4NAQ - chains A and B; structure by X-ray diffraction, 2.10 A resolution.

== Chain A ==
Protein: Aminopeptidase N
From: Sus scrofa
Notes: EC 3.4.11.2
UniProtKB: P15145 (AMPN_PIG); residue numbers follow UniProt; this construct covers 64-963
Chain sequence (907 residues; each row starts with the number of its first residue):
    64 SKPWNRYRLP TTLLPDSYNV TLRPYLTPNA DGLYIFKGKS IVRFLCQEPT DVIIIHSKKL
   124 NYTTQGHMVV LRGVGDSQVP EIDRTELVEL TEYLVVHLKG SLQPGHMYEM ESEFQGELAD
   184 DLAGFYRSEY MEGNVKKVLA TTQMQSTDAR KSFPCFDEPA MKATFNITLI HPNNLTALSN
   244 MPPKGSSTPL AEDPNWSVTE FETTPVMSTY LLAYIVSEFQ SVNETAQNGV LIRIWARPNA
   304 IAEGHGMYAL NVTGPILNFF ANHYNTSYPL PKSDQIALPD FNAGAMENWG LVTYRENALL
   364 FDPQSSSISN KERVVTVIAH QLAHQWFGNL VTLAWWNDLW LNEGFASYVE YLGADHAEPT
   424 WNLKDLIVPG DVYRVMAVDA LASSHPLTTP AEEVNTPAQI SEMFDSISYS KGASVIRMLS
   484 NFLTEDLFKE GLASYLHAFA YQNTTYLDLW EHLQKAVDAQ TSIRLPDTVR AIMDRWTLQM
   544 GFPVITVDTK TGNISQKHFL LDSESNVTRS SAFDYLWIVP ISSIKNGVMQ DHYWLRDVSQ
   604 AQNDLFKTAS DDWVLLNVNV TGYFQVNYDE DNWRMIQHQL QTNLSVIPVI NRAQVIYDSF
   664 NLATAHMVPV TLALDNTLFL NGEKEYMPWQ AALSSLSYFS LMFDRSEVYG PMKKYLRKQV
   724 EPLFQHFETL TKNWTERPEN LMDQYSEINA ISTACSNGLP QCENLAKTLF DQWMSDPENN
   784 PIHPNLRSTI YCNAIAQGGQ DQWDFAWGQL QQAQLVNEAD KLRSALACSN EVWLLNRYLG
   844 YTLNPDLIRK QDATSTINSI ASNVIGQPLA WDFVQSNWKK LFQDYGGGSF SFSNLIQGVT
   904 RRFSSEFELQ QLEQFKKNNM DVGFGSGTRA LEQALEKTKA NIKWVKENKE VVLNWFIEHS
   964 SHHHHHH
Unresolved in the structure: 965-970
Sequence notes: conflict Phe107 (Leu in P15145), Gln384 (Glu in P15145); expression tag (964-970)
Disulfide bonds: Cys758-Cys765, Cys795-Cys831
Covalently attached groups: N-acetylglucosamine (NAG) linked to Asn82, Asn124, Asn229, Asn237, Asn314, Asn328, Asn506, Asn556, Asn622, Asn646
Metal / ion sites: Zn2+: His383, His387, Glu406
Swiss-Prot annotation at these positions:
  - binding site (substrate): Gly347 to Asn351
  - binding site (Zn(2+)): His383, His387, Glu406
  - site: Tyr472 (Transition state stabilizer)
  - modified residue: Tyr171 (Sulfotyrosine)
  - glycosylation (N-linked (GlcNAc...) asparagine): Asn82, Asn124, Asn229, Asn237, Asn258, Asn286, Asn314, Asn328, Asn506, Asn556, Asn569, Asn622, Asn646, Asn736
From the paper describing this entry:
  - specificity-determining residues: Met349
  - catalytic residues: Ala348, Tyr472
  - binding site for poly A peptide (chain B): Gln208, Ala348, Met349, Glu350, Glu406
  - mutagenesis - E350Q, Y472F: decreased catalytic activity

== Chain B ==
Protein: poly A peptide
Chain sequence (7 residues; each row starts with the number of its first residue):
     1 AAAAAAA

== Chain A / chain B interface ==
Pairs across the interface (27):
  Gln208(A) with Ala1(B), hydrogen bond (side chain-backbone)
  Ala346(A) with Ala2(B)
  Ala348(A) with Ala1(B); Ala2(B), hydrogen bond (backbone-backbone)
  Met349(A) with Ala1(B), hydrogen bond (side chain-backbone)
  Glu350(A) with Ala1(B), hydrogen bond (side chain-backbone)
  Thr379(A) with Ala4(B)
  Val380(A) with Ala3(B)
  His383(A) with Ala2(B), hydrogen bond (side chain-backbone); Ala3(B); Ala4(B)
  Gln384(A) with Ala2(B), hydrogen bond (side chain-backbone); Ala3(B), hydrogen bond (side chain-backbone)
  Glu406(A) with Ala1(B), hydrogen bond (side chain-backbone)
  Ser410(A) with Ala3(B)
  Glu413(A) with Ala3(B); Ala4(B), hydrogen bond (side chain-backbone); Ala5(B)
  Tyr414(A) with Ala5(B)
  Pro432(A) with Ala7(B), hydrophobic
  Gly433(A) with Ala5(B); Ala6(B); Ala7(B)
  Asp434(A) with Ala5(B)
  Arg437(A) with Ala6(B), hydrogen bond (side chain-backbone)
  Tyr472(A) with Ala1(B), hydrogen bond (side chain-backbone); Ala3(B), hydrophobic
Other interface residues (no listed pair), chain A (22 interface residues in all): Phe467, Ser473, Tyr689, Gln693
The authors on this interface:
  - pairs named by the authors: Gln208(A)-Ala1(B) (hydrogen bond), Met349(A)-Ala1(B) (hydrophobic contact), Glu350(A)-Ala1(B) (hydrogen bond), Glu406(A)-Ala1(B) (hydrogen bond)
  - interface residues, chain A: Ala348(A), Tyr472(A)

== Summary ==
22 residues of chain A face 7 of chain B across their interface; the contacts include 11 hydrogen bonds. Among
the polar pairs are Gln208(A)-Ala1(B), Met349(A)-Ala1(B) and Glu350(A)-Ala1(B). The authors report hydrogen
bonds between Gln208(A) and Ala1(B), Glu350(A) and Ala1(B) and Glu406(A) and Ala1(B); a hydrophobic contact
between Met349(A) and Ala1(B). The paper reports catalytic residues Ala348(A) and Tyr472(A); E350Q and Y472F
of chain A reduce catalytic activity.
Chain A is Aminopeptidase N (Sus scrofa) and chain B is poly A peptide; the structure, Crystal structure of
porcine aminopeptidase-N complexed with poly-alanine, was determined by X-ray diffraction, deposited together
with 4NZ8, 4HOM, 4FKH and 4FKK.
